9ERR - chains L and M of the 4 polymer chains in the assembly; structure by X-ray diffraction, 1.40 A resolution.

== Chain L (and M) ==
Name: Hydrogenase-2 large chain
Source organism: Escherichia coli
Notes: EC 1.12.99.6; chain M of this document is another copy of the same molecule, construct and numbering; everything in this record applies to it too
Reference sequence: P0ACE0 (MBHM_ECOLI); numbering as in UniProt (aligned over 1-567)
Chain sequence (567 residues; each row starts with the number of its first residue):
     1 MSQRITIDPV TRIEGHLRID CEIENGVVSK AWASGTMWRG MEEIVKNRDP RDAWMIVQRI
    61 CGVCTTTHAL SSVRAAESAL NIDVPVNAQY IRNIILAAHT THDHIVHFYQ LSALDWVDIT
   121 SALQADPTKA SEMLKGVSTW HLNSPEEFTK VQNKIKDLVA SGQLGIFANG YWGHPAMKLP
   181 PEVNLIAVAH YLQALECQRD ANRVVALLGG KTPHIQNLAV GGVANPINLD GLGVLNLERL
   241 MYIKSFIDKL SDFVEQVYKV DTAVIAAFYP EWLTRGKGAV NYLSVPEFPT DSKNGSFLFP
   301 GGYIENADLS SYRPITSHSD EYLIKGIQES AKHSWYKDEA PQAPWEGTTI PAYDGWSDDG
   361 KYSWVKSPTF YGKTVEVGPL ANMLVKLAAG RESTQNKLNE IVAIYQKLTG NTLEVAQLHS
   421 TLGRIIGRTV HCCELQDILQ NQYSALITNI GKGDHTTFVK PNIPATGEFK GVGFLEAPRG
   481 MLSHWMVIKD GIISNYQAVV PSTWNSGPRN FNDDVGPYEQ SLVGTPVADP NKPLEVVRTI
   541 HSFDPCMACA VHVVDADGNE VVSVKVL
Disordered / not traced: 1, 553-567
Metal / ion sites: Mg2+ site 1: Glu-42, Ala-498; Ni2+: Cys-61, Cys-64, Cys-546, Cys-549; carbonmonoxide-(dicyano) iron Fe: Cys-64, Cys-549; Mg2+ site 2 near Asp-230 (its only coordinating residue here)
Residues lining bound ligands:
  - carbon monoxide: Glu-14, Cys-61, Val-63, Cys-64, Arg-479, Cys-546, Cys-549
  - carbonmonoxide-(dicyano) iron (FCO): Cys-64, Thr-67, His-68, Ala-477, Pro-478, Arg-479, Leu-482, Val-500, Pro-501, Ser-502, Cys-546, Cys-549
Curated features (UniProtKB/Swiss-Prot):
  - binding site (Ni(2+)): Cys-61, Cys-64, Cys-546, Cys-549
  - site: His-552, Val-553 (Cleavage)

== Interface between chain L and chain M ==
Contacting residue pairs (17):
  Lys-135(L) / Pro-145(M)
  Lys-135(L) / Glu-146(M)  salt bridge
  Thr-139(L) / Glu-146(M)
  Trp-140(L) / Glu-146(M)
  His-141(L) / Leu-142(M)
  His-141(L) / Ser-144(M)  hydrogen bond (backbone-side chain)
  His-141(L) / Glu-147(M)  salt bridge
  His-141(L) / Lys-150(M)
  Leu-142(L) / His-141(M)
  Leu-142(L) / Leu-142(M)  hydrophobic
  Ser-144(L) / His-141(M)  hydrogen bond (side chain-backbone)
  Pro-145(L) / Lys-135(M)
  Glu-146(L) / Lys-135(M)  salt bridge
  Glu-146(L) / Thr-139(M)
  Glu-146(L) / Trp-140(M)
  Glu-147(L) / His-141(M)  salt bridge
  Lys-150(L) / His-141(M)
Interface residues without a listed pair, chain L (11 interface residues in all): Ser-138
Interface residues without a listed pair, chain M (11 interface residues in all): Ser-138

== Overview ==
Chain L and chain M each contribute 11 residues to their interface, with 2 hydrogen bonds and 4 salt bridges.
Among the polar pairs are Lys-135(L)/Glu-146(M), His-141(L)/Glu-147(M) and His-141(L)/Ser-144(M). Ligands of
chain L: carbonmonoxide-(dicyano) iron and carbon monoxide.
Chain L and chain M are both Hydrogenase-2 large chain (Escherichia coli); the structure, Hydrogenase-2 Ni-SCO
state, was determined by X-ray diffraction.
